8G0E - chains 1 and 2 of the 20 polymer chains in the assembly; structure by electron microscopy, 2.60 A resolution.

== Chain 1 (and 2) ==
Protein: ATP synthase subunit c
From: Mycolicibacterium smegmatis MC2 155
Notes: chain 2 of this document is another copy of the same molecule, construct and numbering; everything in this record applies to it too
Reference sequence: A0R205 (A0R205_MYCS2); residue numbers follow UniProt; this construct covers 1-86
Chain sequence (86 residues; row label = number of the first residue in the row):
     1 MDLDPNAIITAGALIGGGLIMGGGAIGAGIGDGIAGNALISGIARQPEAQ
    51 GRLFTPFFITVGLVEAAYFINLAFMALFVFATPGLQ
Disordered / not traced: 1-4, 86
Ligand contacts: YGR ((1R,2S)-1-(6-bromo-2-methoxyquinolin-3-yl)-2-(2,6-dimethoxypyridin-4-yl)-4-(dimethylamino)-1-(2,3,6-trimethoxypyridin-4-yl)butan-2-ol): Leu63, Ala66, Ala67, Ile70, Phe74

== Interface between chain 1 and chain 2 ==
Pairs across the interface - 80 pairs, chain 1 then chain 2:
  Ala7(1) - Pro5(2)
  Ala7(1) - Ile9(2)
  Thr10(1) - Ile9(2)
  Thr10(1) - Gly84(2)
  Ala11(1) - Ile8(2)
  Leu14(1) - Ile9(2)
  Leu14(1) - Gly12(2)
  Leu14(1) - Ala13(2)
  Leu14(1) - Gly16(2)
  Leu14(1) - Phe78(2)
  Leu14(1) - Thr82(2)
  Leu14(1) - Pro83(2)
  Ile15(1) - Gly12(2)
  Ile15(1) - Ile15(2)  hydrophobic
  Ile15(1) - Leu19(2)
  Gly18(1) - Gly16(2)
  Gly18(1) - Leu19(2)
  Gly18(1) - Ile20(2)
  Gly18(1) - Phe78(2)
  Leu19(1) - Leu19(2)  hydrophobic
  Met21(1) - Ile20(2)  hydrophobic
  Met21(1) - Asn71(2)  hydrogen bond (backbone-side chain)
  Gly22(1) - Leu19(2)
  Gly22(1) - Gly23(2)
  Ala25(1) - Gly23(2)
  Ala25(1) - Gly24(2)
  Ala25(1) - Gly27(2)
  Ala25(1) - Asn71(2)
  Ile26(1) - Gly23(2)
  Ile26(1) - Ile26(2)  hydrophobic
  Ala28(1) - Ala67(2)  hydrophobic
  Gly29(1) - Gly27(2)
  Gly29(1) - Gly31(2)
  Gly29(1) - Val64(2)
  Gly29(1) - Ala67(2)
  Ile30(1) - Gly27(2)
  Ile30(1) - Ile30(2)  hydrophobic
  Asp32(1) - Thr60(2)
  Asp32(1) - Leu63(2)
  Asp32(1) - Val64(2)
  Gly33(1) - Gly31(2)
  Gly33(1) - Ile34(2)
  Gly33(1) - Val64(2)
  Ile34(1) - Ile34(2)  hydrophobic
  Gly36(1) - Thr60(2)
  Asn37(1) - Ile34(2)  hydrogen bond (side chain-backbone)
  Asn37(1) - Asn37(2)
  Asn37(1) - Ala38(2)
  Leu39(1) - Pro56(2)  hydrophobic
  Ile40(1) - Ala35(2)
  Ile40(1) - Ala38(2)  hydrophobic
  Ile40(1) - Leu39(2)
  Ile40(1) - Leu53(2)
  Ile40(1) - Pro56(2)
  Ile40(1) - Phe57(2)  hydrophobic
  Ile40(1) - Thr60(2)
  Ser41(1) - Ala38(2)
  Ile43(1) - Arg52(2)
  Ile43(1) - Leu53(2)  hydrophobic
  Ile43(1) - Pro56(2)  hydrophobic
  Ala44(1) - Gly42(2)
  Ala44(1) - Arg52(2)  hydrogen bond (backbone-side chain)
  Ala44(1) - Leu53(2)
  Pro47(1) - Arg52(2)
  Gln50(1) - Thr55(2)
  Phe54(1) - Ile59(2)  hydrophobic
  Phe57(1) - Leu63(2)  hydrophobic
  Val61(1) - Leu63(2)  hydrophobic
  Glu65(1) - Leu63(2)
  Tyr68(1) - Ala67(2)  hydrogen bond (side chain-backbone)
  Tyr68(1) - Ile70(2)
  Tyr68(1) - Asn71(2)  hydrogen bond
  Phe69(1) - Ile70(2)  hydrophobic
  Leu72(1) - Phe74(2)  hydrophobic
  Met75(1) - Phe74(2)  hydrophobic
  Met75(1) - Phe78(2)  hydrophobic
  Val79(1) - Phe78(2)  hydrophobic
  Val79(1) - Pro83(2)
  Phe80(1) - Leu77(2)  hydrophobic
  Phe80(1) - Pro83(2)  hydrophobic
Interface residues without a listed pair, chain 1 (38 interface residues in all): Gly17, Arg45
Interface residues without a listed pair, chain 2 (41 interface residues in all): Arg45, Gln46

== Overview ==
38 residues of chain 1 and 41 residues of chain 2 are in contact, with 5 hydrogen bonds. Polar pairs include
Met21(1)-Asn71(2), Asn37(1)-Ile34(2) and Ala44(1)-Arg52(2). Ligands of chain 1: compound YGR.
Chain 1 and chain 2 are both ATP synthase subunit c (Mycolicibacterium smegmatis MC2 155); the structure,
Cryo-EM structure of TBAJ-876-bound Mycobacterium smegmatis ATP synthase rotational state 3, was determined by
electron microscopy, deposited together with 8G07, 8G08, 8G09, 8G0A, 8G0B, 8G0C and 8G0D.
